1I7R - chains A and C of the 3 polymer chains in the assembly; structure by X-ray diffraction, 2.20 A resolution.

Chain A:
Protein: HLA class I histocompatibility antigen, a-2 alpha chain
From: Homo sapiens
Notes: fragment: extracellular domain, residues 25-299
UniProt: P01892 (1A02_HUMAN); residues 1-275 here correspond to UniProt positions 25-299 (UniProt number = residue number + 24)
Chain sequence (275 residues; row label = number of the first residue in the row):
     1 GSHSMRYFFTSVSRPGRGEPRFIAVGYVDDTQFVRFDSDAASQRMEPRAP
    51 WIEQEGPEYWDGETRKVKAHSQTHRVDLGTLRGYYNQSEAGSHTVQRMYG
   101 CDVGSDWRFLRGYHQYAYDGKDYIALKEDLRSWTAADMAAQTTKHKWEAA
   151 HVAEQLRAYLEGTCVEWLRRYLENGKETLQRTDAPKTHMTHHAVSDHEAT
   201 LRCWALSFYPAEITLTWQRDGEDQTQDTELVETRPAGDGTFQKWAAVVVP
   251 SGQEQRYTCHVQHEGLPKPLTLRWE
Cystine bridges: Cys101-Cys164, Cys203-Cys259

Chain C:
Protein: 9 residue peptide
Chain sequence (9 residues; row label = number of the first residue in the row):
     1 FAPGFFPYL

Interface between chain A and chain C:
Residue-residue contacts (37):
  Tyr7(A) - Phe1(C)  hydrogen bond (side chain-backbone)
  Tyr7(A) - Ala2(C)
  Glu63(A) - Phe1(C)
  Glu63(A) - Ala2(C)  hydrogen bond (side chain-backbone)
  Lys66(A) - Phe1(C)
  Lys66(A) - Ala2(C)  hydrogen bond (side chain-backbone)
  Lys66(A) - Pro3(C)
  Lys66(A) - Gly4(C)
  Lys66(A) - Phe6(C)
  Ala69(A) - Phe6(C)  hydrophobic
  His70(A) - Pro3(C)  hydrogen bond (side chain-backbone)
  His70(A) - Phe5(C)
  His70(A) - Phe6(C)
  Thr73(A) - Phe6(C)
  Thr73(A) - Pro7(C)
  Thr73(A) - Tyr8(C)
  Val76(A) - Tyr8(C)  hydrophobic
  Asp77(A) - Tyr8(C)
  Asp77(A) - Leu9(C)  hydrogen bond (side chain-backbone)
  Thr80(A) - Leu9(C)
  Leu81(A) - Leu9(C)  hydrophobic
  Tyr84(A) - Leu9(C)  hydrogen bond (side chain-backbone)
  Tyr99(A) - Ala2(C)
  Tyr99(A) - Pro3(C)
  Tyr116(A) - Leu9(C)  hydrophobic
  Thr143(A) - Leu9(C)  hydrogen bond (side chain-backbone)
  Lys146(A) - Leu9(C)  hydrogen bond (side chain-backbone)
  Trp147(A) - Tyr8(C)  hydrogen bond (side chain-backbone)
  Trp147(A) - Leu9(C)  hydrophobic
  Gln155(A) - Phe5(C)
  Leu156(A) - Phe5(C)  hydrophobic
  Tyr159(A) - Phe1(C)  hydrogen bond (side chain-backbone)
  Tyr159(A) - Pro3(C)
  Tyr159(A) - Phe5(C)  hydrophobic
  Thr163(A) - Phe1(C)
  Trp167(A) - Phe1(C)
  Tyr171(A) - Phe1(C)  hydrogen bond (side chain-backbone)
Also at the interface, not in a pair above, chain A (27 interface residues in all): Met5, Tyr59, Arg97, Tyr123, Val152

Summary:
27 residues of chain A face 9 of chain C across their interface, with 11 hydrogen bonds. Among the polar pairs
are Tyr7(A)-Phe1(C), Glu63(A)-Ala2(C) and Lys66(A)-Ala2(C).
Here chain A is HLA class I histocompatibility antigen, a-2 alpha chain (Homo sapiens) and chain C is 9
residue peptide. Entry 1I7R (Crystal structure of class I MHC A2 in complex with peptide P1058) was determined
by X-ray diffraction together with 1I7T and 1I7U from the same study.
